PDB entry 7UPN | electron microscopy, 3.50 A resolution | chains C and F of the 8 polymer chains in the assembly

# Chain C (and F)
Protein: Virion infectivity factor
From: Visna-maedi virus
Notes: chain F of this document is another copy of the same molecule, construct and numbering; everything in this record applies to it too
Reference sequence: P69717 (VIF_VILVK); numbering as in UniProt (aligned over 1-230)
Sequence (230 residues; each row starts with the number of its first residue):
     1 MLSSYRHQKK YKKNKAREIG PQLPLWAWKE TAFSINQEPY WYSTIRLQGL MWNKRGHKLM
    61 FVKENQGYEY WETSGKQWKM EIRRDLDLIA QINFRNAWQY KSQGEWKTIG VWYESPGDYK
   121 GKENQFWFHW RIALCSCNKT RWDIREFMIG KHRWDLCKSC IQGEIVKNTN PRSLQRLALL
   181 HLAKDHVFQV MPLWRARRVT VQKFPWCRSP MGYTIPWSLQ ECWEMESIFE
Disordered / not traced: 1-17, 90-94
Ion coordination: Zn2+: C135, C137, C157, C160
From the paper describing this entry:
  - mutagenesis - W98R: unchanged binding to human A3H

# Chain C / chain F interface
Pairs across the interface - 22 pairs, chain C then chain F:
  S34(C) - M60(F)
  S34(C) - F61(F)  hydrogen bond (side chain-backbone)
  W41(C) - T200(F)
  M60(C) - S34(F)
  F61(C) - S34(F)  hydrogen bond (backbone-side chain)
  V62(C) - S34(F)
  W112(C) - Y113(F)  hydrogen bond (side chain-backbone)
  W112(C) - E114(F)
  W112(C) - S115(F)
  W112(C) - P116(F)
  W112(C) - R208(F)
  Y113(C) - W112(F)  hydrogen bond (backbone-side chain)
  E114(C) - W112(F)  hydrogen bond (backbone-side chain)
  S115(C) - W112(F)
  P116(C) - W112(F)
  T200(C) - I35(F)
  T200(C) - W41(F)
  K203(C) - P210(F)
  C207(C) - W206(F)
  R208(C) - W112(F)
  R208(C) - R208(F)
  P210(C) - K203(F)
Interface residues without a listed pair, chain C (19 interface residues in all): F33, I35, K58, W206
Interface residues without a listed pair, chain F (19 interface residues in all): F33, K58, V62, C207

# Summary
Chain C and chain F each contribute 19 residues to their interface, with 5 hydrogen bonds. Polar contacts
include S34(C)-F61(F), W112(C)-Y113(F) and E114(C)-W112(F). C135(C), C137(C), C157(C) and C160(C) form the
Zn2+ site. From the paper: W98R of chain C leaves binding to human A3H unchanged.
Both chains are Virion infectivity factor (Visna-maedi virus). Entry 7UPN (Maedi visna virus Vif in complex
with CypA and E3 ubiquitin ligase) was determined by electron microscopy.
